2W0F - chains A and C of the 3 polymer chains in the assembly; structure by X-ray diffraction, 2.40 A resolution.

Chain A:
Name: Antibody fab fragment light chain
Organism: Mus musculus
Notes: antibody fragment or engineered binder
Chain sequence (219 residues; numbered 1 to 219; the number before each row is that of its first residue):
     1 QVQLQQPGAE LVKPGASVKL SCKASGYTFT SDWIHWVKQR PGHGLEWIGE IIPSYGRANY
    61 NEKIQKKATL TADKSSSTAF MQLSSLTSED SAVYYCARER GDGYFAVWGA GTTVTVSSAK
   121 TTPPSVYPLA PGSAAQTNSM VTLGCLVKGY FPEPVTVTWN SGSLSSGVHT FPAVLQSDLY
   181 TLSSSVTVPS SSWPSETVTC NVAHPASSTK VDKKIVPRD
Not modelled in the structure: 219
Cystine bridges: Cys22-Cys96, Cys145-Cys200

Chain C:
Name: Voltage-gated potassium channel
Organism: Streptomyces lividans
UniProt: P0A334 (KCSA_STRLI); residues 1-124 here = UniProt positions 1-124
Chain sequence (124 residues; each row starts with the number of its first residue):
     1 MPPMLSGLLA RLVKLLLGRH GSALHWRAAG AATVLLVIVL LAGSYLAVLA ERGAPGAQLI
    61 TYPRALWWSV ETATTVGYGD LYPVTLWGRC VAVVVMVAGI TSFGLVTAAL ATWFVGREQE
   121 RRGH
Not modelled in the structure: 1-22
Construct notes: conflict Cys90 (Leu in P0A334)
Metal / ion sites: Co2+ near His124 (its only coordinating residue here)
Ligand contacts:
  - diacyl glycerol (DGA): Leu41, Ser44, Tyr45, Tyr62, Pro63, Leu66, Trp67, Val70, Leu86, Arg89, Val93
  - nonan-1-ol (F09): Leu46, Leu49, Ala50, Trp87, Cys90, Val91, Val94
  - N,N,N-trioctyloctan-1-aminium (HX0): Leu36, Ala73, Thr74, Thr75, Gly99, Ile100, Ser102, Phe103
Curated features (UniProtKB/Swiss-Prot):
  - motif: Thr75 to Asp80 (Selectivity filter)
  - mutagenesis: Glu71 (E71A: Prevents channel inactivation)
What the authors report for this chain:
  - binding site for N,N,N-trioctyloctan-1-aminium: Leu36, Ala73, Thr74, Thr75, Gly99, Ile100, Ser102, Phe103
  - conformationally variable residues (side-chain flip): Ser102, Phe103

Chain A / chain C interface:
Pairs across the interface (24):
  Thr30(A) with Tyr45(C)
  Ser31(A) with Tyr62(C), hydrogen bond (backbone-side chain)
  Trp33(A) with Arg52(C); Tyr62(C), hydrogen bond
  His35(A) with Arg52(C)
  Glu50(A) with Arg52(C), salt bridge
  Ile52(A) with Tyr45(C); Leu49(C), hydrophobic; Tyr62(C)
  Tyr55(A) with Tyr45(C); Leu49(C), hydrophobic
  Arg57(A) with Leu49(C), hydrogen bond (side chain-backbone); Arg52(C), hydrogen bond (side chain-backbone); Gly53(C)
  Asn59(A) with Arg52(C); Gly53(C)
  Glu62(A) with Pro55(C)
  Glu99(A) with Arg52(C), salt bridge
  Gly101(A) with Arg52(C); Thr61(C); Tyr62(C), hydrogen bond (backbone-backbone); Pro63(C)
  Asp102(A) with Thr61(C)
  Gly103(A) with Thr61(C)
Also at the interface, not in a pair above, chain A (16 interface residues in all): Ser54, Arg100
Also at the interface, not in a pair above, chain C (9 interface residues in all): Val48

Summary:
16 residues of chain A face 9 of chain C across their interface, with 5 hydrogen bonds and 2 salt bridges.
Polar pairs include Glu50(A)-Arg52(C), Glu99(A)-Arg52(C) and Ser31(A)-Tyr62(C). From the paper: a binding site
for N,N,N-trioctyloctan-1-aminium at Leu36(C), Ala73(C) and Thr74(C) among others; conformational variability
at Ser102(C) and Phe103(C).
Chain A is Antibody fab fragment light chain (Mus musculus) and chain C is Voltage-gated potassium channel
(Streptomyces lividans); the structure, Potassium Channel KcsA-Fab Complex with Tetraoctylammonium, was
determined by X-ray diffraction, deposited together with 4UUJ and 2JK5.
